PDB entry 7X3T | electron microscopy, 5.40 A resolution (low resolution: residue-level contacts below are approximate; hydrogen-bond / salt-bridge calls are withheld) | chains E and J of the 20 polymer chains in the assembly

== Chain E ==
Protein: Histone H3
Source organism: Xenopus laevis
Reference sequence: A0A310TTQ1 (A0A310TTQ1_XENLA); residues 0-135 here correspond to UniProt positions 1-136 (UniProt number = residue number + 1)
Sequence (136 residues; row label = number of the first residue in the row; numbering starts at 0):
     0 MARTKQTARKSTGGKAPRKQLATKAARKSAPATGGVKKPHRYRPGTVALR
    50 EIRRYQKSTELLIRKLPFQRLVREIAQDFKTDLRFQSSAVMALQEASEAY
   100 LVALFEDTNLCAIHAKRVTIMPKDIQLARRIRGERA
Not modelled in the structure: 0-39, 135

== Chain J ==
Molecule: 354-nt DNA strand
Sequence (354 nucleotides; row label = number of the first residue in the row; numbers below 1 keep their minus sign (DC-29 is residue -29)):
   -29 CACAGGAAACAGCTATGACCATGATTACGCTCAGGATGTATATATCTGAC
    21 ACGTGCCTGGAGACTAGGGAGTAATCCCCTTGGCGGTTAAAACGCGGGGG
    71 ACAGCGCGTACGTGCGTTTAAGCGGTGCTAGAGCTGTCTACGACCAATTG
   121 AGCGGCCTCGGCACCGGGATTCTCCAGGTCGAGCTTCTCGACAAGCTTCA
   171 GGATGTATATATCTGACACGTGCCTGGAGACTAGGGAGTAATCCCCTTGG
   221 CGGTTAAAACGCGGGGGACAGCGCGTACGTGCGTTTAAGCGGTGCTAGAG
   271 CTGTCTACGACCAATTGAGCGGCCTCGGCACCGGGATTCTCCAGGGTACC
   321 GCGG
Not modelled in the structure: -29 to -26, 314-324

== Interface between chain E and chain J ==
Contacting residue pairs - 20 pairs, chain E then chain J:
  Arg40(E) with DT250(J); DG251(J)
  Tyr41(E) with DT174(J); DG175(J); DG251(J)
  Pro43(E) with DG249(J); DT250(J)
  Gly44(E) with DG249(J); DT250(J)
  Val46(E) with DT250(J); DG251(J)
  Ala47(E) with DT250(J)
  Arg63(E) with DA258(J); DG259(J)
  Lys64(E) with DG259(J)
  Leu65(E) with DA258(J); DG259(J)
  Arg69(E) with DA258(J)
  Arg83(E) with DA267(J); DG268(J)
Interface residues without a listed pair, chain E (14 interface residues in all): Arg49, Pro66, Thr118
Interface residues without a listed pair, chain J (10 interface residues in all): DC248

== In short ==
14 residues of chain E and 10 residues of chain J are in contact.
Here chain E is Histone H3 (Xenopus laevis) and chain J is a 354-nt DNA strand. Entry 7X3T (Cryo-EM structure
of ISW1a-dinucleosome) was determined by electron microscopy (same publication as 7X3V, 7X3W and 7X3X).
